9CH5 - chains A and C of the 4 polymer chains in the assembly; structure by X-ray diffraction, 2.00 A resolution.

[Chain A (and C)]
Protein: TP-methylase family protein
Source organism: Shewanella oneidensis
Notes: chain C of this document is another copy of the same molecule, construct and numbering; everything in this record applies to it too
UniProtKB: Q8EGW3 (Q8EGW3_SHEON); residue numbers follow UniProt; this construct covers 1-263
Sequence (263 residues; numbered 1 to 263; the number before each row is that of its first residue):
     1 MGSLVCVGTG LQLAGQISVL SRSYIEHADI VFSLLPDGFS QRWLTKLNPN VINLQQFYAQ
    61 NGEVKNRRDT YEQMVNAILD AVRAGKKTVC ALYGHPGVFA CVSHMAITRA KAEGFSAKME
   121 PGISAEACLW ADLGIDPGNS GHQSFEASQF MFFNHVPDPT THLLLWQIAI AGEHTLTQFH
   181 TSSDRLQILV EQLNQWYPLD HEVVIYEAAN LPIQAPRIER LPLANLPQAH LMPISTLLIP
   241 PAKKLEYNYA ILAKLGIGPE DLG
Not modelled in the structure: 1
Small-molecule neighbours: S-adenosylhomocysteine (SAH): Leu11, Tyr93, Gly94, His95, Val98, Phe99, Ala100, Ser124, Ala125, Trp166, Gln167, Tyr206, Glu207, Ala208, Asn210, Pro233, Ile234, Ser235, Thr236

[Chain A / chain C interface]
Residue-residue contacts - 140 pairs, chain A then chain C:
  Gly15(A) - Ser18(C)
  Gly15(A) - Val19(C)  hydrogen bond (backbone-backbone)
  Gly15(A) - Leu20(C)  hydrogen bond (backbone-backbone)
  Gln16(A) - Ser18(C)
  Gln16(A) - Pro121(C)
  Ile17(A) - Ser18(C)
  Ile17(A) - Val19(C)  hydrogen bond (backbone-backbone)
  Ser18(A) - Gly15(C)
  Ser18(A) - Gln16(C)
  Ser18(A) - Ile17(C)
  Ser18(A) - Ile123(C)
  Val19(A) - Gly15(C)  hydrogen bond (backbone-backbone)
  Val19(A) - Ile17(C)  hydrogen bond (backbone-backbone)
  Leu20(A) - Gly15(C)  hydrogen bond (backbone-backbone)
  Asn66(A) - Gly263(C)  hydrogen bond (side chain-backbone)
  Arg68(A) - Gly263(C)  hydrogen bond (side chain-backbone)
  His95(A) - Ala127(C)  hydrogen bond (side chain-backbone)
  Gly97(A) - Ile135(C)
  Gly97(A) - Asp136(C)
  Gly97(A) - Pro137(C)
  Val98(A) - Trp130(C)
  Val98(A) - Asp136(C)
  Phe99(A) - Asp136(C)  hydrogen bond (backbone-side chain)
  Phe99(A) - Gly138(C)
  Ala100(A) - Asp136(C)  hydrogen bond (backbone-side chain)
  His104(A) - Trp130(C)
  His104(A) - Gly134(C)
  His104(A) - Ile135(C)
  His104(A) - Asp136(C)
  Met119(A) - Ala131(C)
  Pro121(A) - Gln16(C)
  Pro121(A) - Ile123(C)
  Pro121(A) - Ala127(C)
  Pro121(A) - Ala131(C)
  Gly122(A) - Ile123(C)
  Ile123(A) - Pro121(C)
  Ile123(A) - Gly122(C)
  Ile123(A) - Ile123(C)  hydrophobic
  Glu126(A) - Glu126(C)
  Ala127(A) - His95(C)  hydrogen bond (backbone-side chain)
  Ala127(A) - Pro121(C)
  Trp130(A) - Val98(C)
  Trp130(A) - His104(C)
  Ala131(A) - Met119(C)
  Ala131(A) - Pro121(C)
  Gly134(A) - His104(C)
  Ile135(A) - Gly97(C)
  Ile135(A) - His104(C)
  Asp136(A) - Gly97(C)
  Asp136(A) - Val98(C)
  Asp136(A) - Phe99(C)  hydrogen bond (side chain-backbone)
  Asp136(A) - Ala100(C)  hydrogen bond (side chain-backbone)
  Asp136(A) - His104(C)
  Pro137(A) - Gly97(C)
  Gly138(A) - Phe99(C)
  Gly138(A) - Gln149(C)
  Asn139(A) - Gln149(C)  hydrogen bond (backbone-side chain)
  Ser140(A) - Gln149(C)
  Ser140(A) - His155(C)
  Gly141(A) - Ser144(C)
  Gly141(A) - Gln149(C)
  His142(A) - His142(C)
  His142(A) - Gln143(C)
  His142(A) - Ser144(C)  hydrogen bond (backbone-backbone)
  Gln143(A) - His142(C)
  Gln143(A) - Gln143(C)
  Ser144(A) - Gly141(C)
  Ser144(A) - His142(C)  hydrogen bond (backbone-backbone)
  Phe145(A) - Asp158(C)
  Phe145(A) - Thr161(C)
  Gln149(A) - Gly138(C)
  Gln149(A) - Asn139(C)  hydrogen bond (side chain-backbone)
  Gln149(A) - Ser140(C)
  Gln149(A) - Gly141(C)
  Gln149(A) - Leu245(C)
  Met151(A) - Asn248(C)
  Met151(A) - Ile251(C)
  Met151(A) - Leu255(C)  hydrophobic
  Phe152(A) - Tyr247(C)
  Phe152(A) - Asn248(C)  hydrogen bond (backbone-backbone)
  Phe152(A) - Leu252(C)  hydrophobic
  Phe152(A) - Leu255(C)  hydrophobic
  Phe152(A) - Leu262(C)  hydrophobic
  Phe153(A) - Leu245(C)  hydrophobic
  Phe153(A) - Glu246(C)
  Phe153(A) - Tyr247(C)  hydrophobic
  Phe153(A) - Asn248(C)  hydrogen bond (backbone-side chain)
  Asn154(A) - Glu246(C)  hydrogen bond (backbone-backbone)
  Asn154(A) - Tyr247(C)  hydrogen bond (side chain-backbone)
  Asn154(A) - Asn248(C)  hydrogen bond
  His155(A) - Ser140(C)
  His155(A) - Asp158(C)  salt bridge
  His155(A) - Thr160(C)  hydrogen bond
  His155(A) - Leu245(C)
  Val156(A) - Asp158(C)  hydrogen bond (backbone-side chain)
  Asp158(A) - Phe145(C)
  Asp158(A) - His155(C)  salt bridge
  Asp158(A) - Val156(C)  hydrogen bond (side chain-backbone)
  Thr160(A) - His155(C)  hydrogen bond
  Thr161(A) - Phe145(C)
  His174(A) - Ile257(C)
  His174(A) - Asp261(C)
  His174(A) - Leu262(C)
  His174(A) - Gly263(C)  hydrogen bond (backbone-backbone)
  Leu176(A) - Gly263(C)
  Arg185(A) - Leu255(C)  hydrogen bond (side chain-backbone)
  Ile188(A) - Ile251(C)  hydrophobic
  Ile188(A) - Lys254(C)
  Ile188(A) - Leu255(C)  hydrophobic
  Gln192(A) - Asn248(C)
  Gln192(A) - Ile251(C)
  Leu245(A) - Gln149(C)
  Leu245(A) - His155(C)
  Glu246(A) - Phe153(C)
  Glu246(A) - Asn154(C)  hydrogen bond (backbone-backbone)
  Tyr247(A) - Phe152(C)
  Tyr247(A) - Phe153(C)  hydrophobic
  Tyr247(A) - Asn154(C)  hydrogen bond (backbone-side chain)
  Asn248(A) - Met151(C)
  Asn248(A) - Phe152(C)  hydrogen bond (backbone-backbone)
  Asn248(A) - Phe153(C)  hydrogen bond (side chain-backbone)
  Asn248(A) - Asn154(C)  hydrogen bond
  Asn248(A) - Gln192(C)
  Ile251(A) - Met151(C)
  Ile251(A) - Ile188(C)  hydrophobic
  Ile251(A) - Gln192(C)
  Leu252(A) - Phe152(C)  hydrophobic
  Lys254(A) - Ile188(C)
  Leu255(A) - Met151(C)  hydrophobic
  Leu255(A) - Phe152(C)  hydrophobic
  Leu255(A) - Arg185(C)  hydrogen bond (backbone-side chain)
  Leu255(A) - Ile188(C)  hydrophobic
  Ile257(A) - His174(C)
  Asp261(A) - His174(C)
  Leu262(A) - Phe152(C)  hydrophobic
  Leu262(A) - His174(C)
  Gly263(A) - Asn66(C)
  Gly263(A) - Arg68(C)  hydrogen bond (backbone-side chain)
  Gly263(A) - His174(C)  hydrogen bond (backbone-backbone)
  Gly263(A) - Leu176(C)
Other interface residues (no listed pair), chain A (68 interface residues in all): Ala14, Arg22, Cys101, Glu120, Cys128, Phe150, Thr175
Other interface residues (no listed pair), chain C (68 interface residues in all): Ala14, Arg22, Cys101, Glu120, Cys128, Phe150, Thr175

[Summary]
Chain A and chain C each contribute 68 residues to their interface; the contacts include 37 hydrogen bonds and
2 salt bridges. Polar contacts include His155(A)-Asp158(C), Asn66(A)-Gly263(C) and Arg68(A)-Gly263(C). Bound
to chain A: S-adenosylhomocysteine.
Both chains are TP-methylase family protein (Shewanella oneidensis). Entry 9CH5 (Structure of the
alpha-N-methyltransferase (SonM) and RiPP precursor (SonA-L63D) heteromeric complex (bound to SAM)) was
determined by X-ray diffraction (same publication as 9CGW, 9CH0, 9CH1, 9CH2, 9CH3, 9CH7, 9CHI and 9CHK).
